7P3Y - chains A and B of the 4 polymer chains in the assembly; structure by electron microscopy, 10.10 A resolution (very low resolution: no residue pairs are listed; an interface is given only as per-side residue counts).

== Chain A ==
Protein: AP-3 complex subunit delta
Organism: Saccharomyces cerevisiae
UniProtKB: A0A7I9C4X2 (A0A7I9C4X2_YEASX); residue numbers follow UniProt; this construct covers 1-932
Chain sequence (964 residues; numbered 1 to 964; the number before each row is that of its first residue):
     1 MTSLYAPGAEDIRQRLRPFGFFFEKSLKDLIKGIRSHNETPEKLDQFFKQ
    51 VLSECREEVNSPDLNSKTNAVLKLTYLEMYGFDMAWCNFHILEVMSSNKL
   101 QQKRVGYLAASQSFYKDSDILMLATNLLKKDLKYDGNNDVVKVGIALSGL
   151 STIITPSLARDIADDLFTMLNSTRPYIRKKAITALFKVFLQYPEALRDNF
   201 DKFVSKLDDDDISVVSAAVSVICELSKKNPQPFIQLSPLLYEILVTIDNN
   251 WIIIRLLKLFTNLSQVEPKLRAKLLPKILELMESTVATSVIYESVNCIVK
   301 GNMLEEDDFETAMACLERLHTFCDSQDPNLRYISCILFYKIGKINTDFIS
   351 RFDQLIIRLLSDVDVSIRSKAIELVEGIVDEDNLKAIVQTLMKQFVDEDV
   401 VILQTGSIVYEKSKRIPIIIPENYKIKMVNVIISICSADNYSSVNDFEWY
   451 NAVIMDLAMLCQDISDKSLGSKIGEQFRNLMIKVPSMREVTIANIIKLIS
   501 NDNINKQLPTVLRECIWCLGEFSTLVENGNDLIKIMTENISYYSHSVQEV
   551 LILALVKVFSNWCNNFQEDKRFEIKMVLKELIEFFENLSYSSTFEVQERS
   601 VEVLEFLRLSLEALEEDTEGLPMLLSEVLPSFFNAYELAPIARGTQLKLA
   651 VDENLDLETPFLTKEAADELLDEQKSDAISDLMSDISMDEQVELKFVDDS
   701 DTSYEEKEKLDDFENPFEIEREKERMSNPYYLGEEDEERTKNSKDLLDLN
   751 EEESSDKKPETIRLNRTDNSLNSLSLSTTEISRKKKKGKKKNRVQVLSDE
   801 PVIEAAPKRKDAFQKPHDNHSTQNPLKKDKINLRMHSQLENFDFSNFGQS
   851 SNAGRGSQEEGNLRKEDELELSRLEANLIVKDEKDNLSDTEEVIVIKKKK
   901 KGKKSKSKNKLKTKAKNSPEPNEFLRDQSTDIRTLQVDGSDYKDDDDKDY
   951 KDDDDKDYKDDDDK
Disordered / not traced: 1-62, 639-964
Sequence notes: expression tag (933-964)

== Chain B ==
Protein: Y55_G0035830.mRNA.1.CDS.1
Organism: Saccharomyces cerevisiae
UniProtKB: A0A7I9BYB9 (A0A7I9BYB9_YEASX); numbering as in UniProt (aligned over 1-809)
Chain sequence (809 residues; row label = number of the first residue in the row):
     1 MVDSIHRIASALDTAKVITREAAAVATSKLGESSYTYYSQNINPQQLVTL
    51 LNSRNSREVRDAMKRIISIMASDDDSIDVQLYFADVVKNITTNDTKVKRL
   101 IHLYLLRFAENDPNLTLLSINSLQKSLSDSNSELRCFALSALSDMKMSSL
   151 APIILHTVKKLVTDPSAMVRGEVALAIIKLYRAGKNDYHEELLDILKELM
   201 ADTDPKVISCAVLAYKECYADHLELLHGHFRRYCRIIKQLDSWSQSYLIE
   251 LLIKYCKQYLPKPTVVDKSSEGSPRSCPLPDKYNEIEYPSYEVVNDPDLD
   301 LFLQSLNCLIYSSNPTVILSCCNALYQLASPLQMKNTKFIEALVRTVTMT
   351 ENQGNKEMLLQAIHFLSILDQTLFLPYTKKFYVFPKDPIVASIWKIQILS
   401 TLINESNVKEIFKELKYYVASAHFPENVVIMAVKSLSRCGQLSTSWESHV
   451 MKWLIDHMESHNLSASVLDAYVNVIRMLVQKNPTKHLRIIFKLADLLTVQ
   501 TSLADNARAGIVWLFGEIASIEFKICPDVLRRLIQNFSNEGPETRCQILV
   551 LSAKLLSYDIDNFKQAQVTGSEENNQNPPYYDFSGSRISQMYNAVLYLAK
   601 YDDEFDIRDRARMISSLFDSGKYEIVSLLLQAPKPTARSDDFIVSARLET
   651 HTPEIKEFFRMLPWNTEITEVGETGNDIREGAELKDYNKYKKSFSSQSFI
   701 TNNSARSFTSSSNAKLTGINDGDSNSISGKGNVNTFTSQNGKKYRLQSLD
   751 EFFSDIPERKSKPRKIIKVVEESSDEDEDESEESSDDDEYSDSSLGTSSS
   801 GTSSSHLEL
Disordered / not traced: 622-809

== How chain A and chain B interact ==
At this resolution (10 A) residue pairs are not listed: 33 residues of chain A and 37 of chain B lie at the interface.

== Summary ==
The interface between chain A and chain B involves 33 residues on one side and 37 on the other.
Here chain A is AP-3 complex subunit delta and chain B is Y55_G0035830.mRNA.1.CDS.1, both from Saccharomyces
cerevisiae. Entry 7P3Y (Homology model of the full-length AP-3 complex in an intermediate open conformation)
was determined by electron microscopy together with 7P3X and 7P3Z from the same study.
